Entry 7N9X (X-ray diffraction, 3.51 A resolution); this record covers chains AAA and DDD of the 9 polymer chains in the assembly.

# Chain AAA
Molecule: Capsid protein
From: Human immunodeficiency virus 1
UniProtKB: B6DRA0 (B6DRA0_9HIV1); residues 1-222 here correspond to UniProt positions 133-354 (UniProt number = residue number + 132)
Amino-acid sequence (222 residues; each row starts with the number of its first residue):
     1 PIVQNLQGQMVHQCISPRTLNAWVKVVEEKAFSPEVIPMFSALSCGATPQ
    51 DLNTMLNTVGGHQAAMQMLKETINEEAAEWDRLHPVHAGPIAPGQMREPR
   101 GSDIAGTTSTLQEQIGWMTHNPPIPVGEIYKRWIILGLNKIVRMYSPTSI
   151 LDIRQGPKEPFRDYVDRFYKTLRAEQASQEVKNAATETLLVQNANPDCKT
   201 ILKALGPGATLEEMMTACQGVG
Disordered / not traced: 220-222
Sequence notes: conflict Cys-14 (Ala146 in B6DRA0), Cys-45 (Glu177 in B6DRA0), Ala-184 (Trp316 in B6DRA0), Ala-185 (Met317 in B6DRA0)

# Chain DDD
Molecule: Nanobody
From: Lama glama
Notes: antibody fragment or engineered binder
Amino-acid sequence (114 residues; each row starts with the number of its first residue; a row labelled like 82A-82C holds insertion residues (82A, then the next letters in order); X marks 2 residues of unknown identity (built as UNK)):
     2 VQLQESGGGLVQAGGSLRLSCAASGSISRFNAMGWWRQAPGKEREFVARI
    52 VKGFDPVLADSVKGRFTISIDSAENTLALQR
82A-82C NRL
    83 KPEDTAVYYCFAALDTXXAYWGQGTQVTVS
Disordered / not traced: 99-100
Disulfide bonds: Cys-22/Cys-92

# How chain AAA and chain DDD interact
Pairs across the interface (22):
  Asp-197(AAA) / Thr-98(DDD)
  Thr-200(AAA) / Ala-101(DDD)
  Ile-201(AAA) / Ala-101(DDD)
  Lys-203(AAA) / Trp-37(DDD)
  Ala-204(AAA) / Trp-37(DDD)  hydrogen bond (backbone-side chain)
  Ala-204(AAA) / Phe-47(DDD)
  Ala-204(AAA) / Phe-93(DDD)
  Leu-205(AAA) / Phe-47(DDD)
  Leu-205(AAA) / Arg-50(DDD)  hydrogen bond (backbone-side chain)
  Gly-206(AAA) / Phe-47(DDD)
  Gly-206(AAA) / Arg-50(DDD)
  Pro-207(AAA) / Phe-47(DDD)
  Pro-207(AAA) / Arg-50(DDD)  hydrogen bond (backbone-side chain)
  Gly-208(AAA) / Arg-50(DDD)  hydrogen bond (backbone-side chain)
  Glu-212(AAA) / Phe-55(DDD)
  Glu-213(AAA) / Val-52(DDD)
  Thr-216(AAA) / Asn-32(DDD)
  Thr-216(AAA) / Phe-55(DDD)
  Ala-217(AAA) / Asn-32(DDD)
  Ala-217(AAA) / Ala-33(DDD)  hydrophobic
  Gln-219(AAA) / Asn-32(DDD)
  Gln-219(AAA) / Asp-97(DDD)
Interface residues without a listed pair, chain AAA (16 interface residues in all): Ala-209, Cys-218
Interface residues without a listed pair, chain DDD (15 interface residues in all): Lys-53, Val-58, Ala-95, Trp-103

# Summary
Chain AAA and chain DDD form an interface of 16 and 15 residues respectively, with 4 hydrogen bonds. Polar
contacts include Ala-204(AAA)/Trp-37(DDD), Leu-205(AAA)/Arg-50(DDD) and Pro-207(AAA)/Arg-50(DDD).
Chain AAA is Capsid protein (Human immunodeficiency virus 1) and chain DDD is Nanobody (Lama glama); the
structure, CA-targeting nanobody is a tool for studying HIV-1 capsid lattice interactions, was determined by
X-ray diffraction.
